8HG6 - chains W and X of the 3 polymer chains in the assembly; structure by electron microscopy, 3.44 A resolution.

Chain W (and X):
Protein: Chlorophyll a-b binding protein, chloroplastic
Source organism: Ostreococcus tauri
Notes: chain X of this document is another copy of the same molecule, construct and numbering; everything in this record applies to it too
Reference sequence: Q3B9U7 (Q3B9U7_OSTTA); residues 1-233 here = UniProt positions 1-233
Chain sequence (233 residues; numbered 1 to 233; the number before each row is that of its first residue):
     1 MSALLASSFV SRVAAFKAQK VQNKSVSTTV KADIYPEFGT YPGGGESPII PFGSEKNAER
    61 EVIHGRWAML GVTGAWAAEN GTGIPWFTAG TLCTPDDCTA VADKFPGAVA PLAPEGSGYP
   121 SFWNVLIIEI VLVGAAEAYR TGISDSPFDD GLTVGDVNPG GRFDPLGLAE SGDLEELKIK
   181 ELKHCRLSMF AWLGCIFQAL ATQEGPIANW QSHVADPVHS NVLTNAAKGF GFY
Unresolved in the structure: 1-33 (chain X: 1-33, 109-110, 115-116)
Cystine bridges: Cys93-Cys98
Metal / ion sites: chlorophyll a Mg (4 sites), coordinated by Glu37, Glu61, Glu181, Gln198; chlorophyll b Mg site 1 near Pro106 (its only coordinating residue here); chlorophyll b Mg site 2 near Leu112 (its only coordinating residue here); Chlorophyll c2 Mg near Glu137 (its only coordinating residue here)
Small-molecule neighbours:
  - chlorophyll b (CHL), molecule 1: Ile63, Arg66, Trp67, Ala136, Glu137, Tyr139, Arg140, Ser146, Pro147, Phe148, Leu152, Thr153, Asp156, Val157, Pro159, Phe163, Pro165
  - chlorophyll b (CHL), molecule 2: Trp67, Ala89, Gly90, Leu92, Cys93, Val101, Val125, Ile128, Glu129, Leu132, Val133
  - chlorophyll b (CHL), molecule 3: Ala77, Asn80, Gly81, Phe105, Pro106, Gly107, Ala108, Val109
  - chlorophyll b (CHL), molecule 4: Trp86, Phe87, Thr88, Gly90, Thr91, Cys93, Thr94, Phe122, Leu126, Glu129
  - chlorophyll b (CHL), molecule 5: Ala110, Pro111, Leu112, Ala113, Pro114, Tyr119, Pro120, Asn124, Val125, Ile128
  - chlorophyll b (CHL), molecule 6: Val222, Leu223, Ala226, Ala227, Phe230
  - chlorophyll a (CLA), molecule 1: Ile34, Pro36, Glu37, Ile179, Lys180, Lys183, His184, Leu187
  - chlorophyll a (CLA), molecule 2: Phe38, Gly39, Thr40, Tyr41, Pro42, Gly45, Glu46, Ser47, Ile50, Pro51, Phe52, Asn57, Ala58, Arg60, Glu61, His64, Arg186, Met189, Phe190
  - chlorophyll a (CLA), molecule 3: Asn57, Arg60, His64, Trp192, Ile196
  - chlorophyll a (CLA), molecule 4: Arg66, Met69, Leu70, Val157, Asn158, Pro159, Gly160, Phe163, Asp164, Leu166, Leu168, Ala169, Leu174, Leu177, Lys178, Lys180, Glu181, His184
  - chlorophyll a (CLA), molecule 5: Trp67, Leu70, Gly71, Thr73, Gly74, Ala77, Ala78, Thr82, Ile84, Ala89, Leu92, Val101, Lys104, Phe105, Pro106
  - chlorophyll a (CLA), molecule 6: Asp173, Leu177, Lys180, His184, Leu187
  - chlorophyll a (CLA), molecule 7: Phe190, Ala191, Leu193, Gly194, Phe197, Gln198, Ala201, Thr202, Asn209, Trp210, Ser212, His213, Ser220, Asn221, Val222, Asn225, Phe230
  - chlorophyll a (CLA), molecule 8: Trp210, His213, Val214, Pro217, Val218, Asn221, Val222, Leu223
  - Prasinoxanthin (IWJ; (3E,5E,7E,9E,11E,13E,15E,17E)-1-[(1S,4S)-2,2-dimethyl-6-methylidene-1,4-bis(oxidanyl)cyclohexyl]-3,7,12,16-tetramethyl-18-[(1R,4R)-2,6,6-trimethyl-4-oxidanyl-cyclohex-2-en-1-yl]octadeca-3,5,7,9,11,13,15,17-octaen-2-one), molecule 1: Leu70, Thr73, Trp76, Ala77, Asn80, Phe148, Arg162, Phe163, Pro165
  - Prasinoxanthin (IWJ), molecule 2: Phe197, Leu200, Ala201, Val222, Leu223, Phe230, Phe232
  - Prasinoxanthin (IWJ), molecule 3: Phe197, Phe232, Tyr233
  - Chlorophyll c2 (KC2): Lys56, Glu59, Arg60, Ile63, His64, Trp67, Ile130, Val133, Gly134, Glu137, Arg140, Thr141, Ile143
  - 9'-cis-neoxanthin (NEX; (1R,3R)-6-{(3E,5E,7E,9E,11E,13E,15E,17E)-18-[(1S,4R,6R)-4-hydroxy-2,2,6-trimethyl-7-oxabicyclo[4.1.0]hept-1-yl]-3,7,12,16-tetramethyloctadeca-1,3,5,7,9,11,13,15,17-nonaenylidene}-1,5,5-trimethylcyclohexane-1,3-diol): Trp67, Leu70, Phe105, Leu132, Ala135, Ala136, Tyr139, Pro147
  - Q6L ((1S)-3,5,5-trimethyl-4-[(3E,5E,7E,9E,11E,13E,15E,17E)-3,7,12,16-tetramethyl-18-[(1R,4R)-2,6,6-trimethyl-4-oxidanyl-cyclohex-2-en-1-yl]octadeca-3,5,7,9,11,13,15,17-octaenyl]cyclohex-3-en-1-ol), molecule 1: Tyr35, Glu37, Phe38, Lys183, Arg186, Leu187, Phe190, Pro217, Val218, Asn221, Leu223, Thr224
  - Q6L, molecule 2: Phe38, Ile49, Ala226, Gly229, Phe230, Tyr233
  - Q6L, molecule 3: Ser47, Ile49, Ile50, His64, Trp67, Ala68, Leu70, Gly71, Gly74, Ala75, Trp86, Ala89, Met189, Trp192, Leu193
  - Q6L, molecule 4: Met69, Leu70, Val72, Thr73, Trp76, Phe163, Asp164, Pro165, Leu166, Gly167, Leu168, His184, Leu187, Ser188, Ala191, Cys195, Gln198, Pro206, Ile207, Asn209, Trp210
  - Q6L, molecule 5: Trp86, Phe87, Trp192, Ile196, Ala199, Leu200, Gln203
  - Q6L, molecule 6: Thr94, Pro95, Phe122, Trp123, Leu126

Chain W / chain X interface:
Residue-residue contacts - 11 pairs, chain W then chain X:
  Pro48(W) - Ser54(X)
  Pro48(W) - Asn57(X)
  Pro48(W) - Arg60(X)  hydrogen bond (backbone-side chain)
  Ile49(W) - Arg60(X)
  Val218(W) - Pro95(X)  hydrophobic
  His219(W) - Asp96(X)  salt bridge
  Ala227(W) - Thr91(X)
  Phe232(W) - Phe232(X)
  Tyr233(W) - Leu200(X)  hydrogen bond (side chain-backbone)
  Tyr233(W) - Gln203(X)
  Tyr233(W) - Phe232(X)
Other interface residues (no listed pair), chain W (8 interface residues in all): Pro51
Other interface residues (no listed pair), chain X (12 interface residues in all): Gly53, Lys56, Ala199

Summary:
The interface between chain W and chain X involves 8 residues on one side and 12 on the other, with 2 hydrogen
bonds and 1 salt bridge. Polar contacts include His219(W)-Asp96(X), Pro48(W)-Arg60(X) and Tyr233(W)-Leu200(X).
Both chains are Chlorophyll a-b binding protein, chloroplastic (Ostreococcus tauri). Entry 8HG6 (Cryo-EM
structure of the prasinophyte-specific light-harvesting complex (Lhcp)from Ostreococcus tauri) was determined
by electron microscopy, deposited together with 8HG3 and 8HG5.
